PDB entry 8AMP | X-ray diffraction, 2.00 A resolution | chain A

[Chain A]
Name: Possible ferredoxin
Organism: Mycobacterium tuberculosis
UniProt: P71820 (P71820_MYCTU); numbering as in UniProt (aligned over 1-68)
Amino-acid sequence (74 residues; row label = number of the first residue in the row):
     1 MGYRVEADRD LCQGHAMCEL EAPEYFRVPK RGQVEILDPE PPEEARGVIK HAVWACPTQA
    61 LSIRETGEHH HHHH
Disordered / not traced: 1, 67-74
Differences from the reference sequence: expression tag (69-74)
Curated features (UniProtKB/Swiss-Prot):
  - binding site ([3Fe-4S] cluster): Cys12, Gln13, Ala16, Cys18, Cys56
Bound ions: 3Fe-4S cluster Fe: Cys12, Cys18, Cys56; Fe ion near His51 (its only coordinating residue here)
Small-molecule neighbours: 3Fe-4S cluster (F3S): Cys12, Gln13, Gly14, His15, Ala16, Met17, Cys18, Val28, Val34, Cys56, Pro57, Thr58, Ala60, Leu61
What the authors report for this chain:
  - contacts within the chain: Cys12-Gln33 (backbone contact), Arg9-Val34 (backbone contact)

[Summary]
Ligands of chain A: 3Fe-4S cluster. The 3Fe-4S cluster Fe site is built by Cys12, Cys18 and Cys56. UniProt
lists 5 [3Fe-4S] cluster-binding residues. From the paper: contacts within the chain involving Gln33, Cys12
and Val34 among others.
Chain A is Possible ferredoxin (Mycobacterium tuberculosis); the structure, Crystal structure of
M.tuberculosis ferredoxin Fdx, was determined by X-ray diffraction, deposited together with 8AMO and 8AMQ.
